PDB entry 7Z4R | X-ray diffraction, 2.00 A resolution | chain A

[Chain A]
Name: Pyruvate kinase
Organism: Plasmodium falciparum 3D7
Notes: EC 2.7.1.40
UniProtKB: C6KTA4 (C6KTA4_PLAF7); residues 1-511 here = UniProt positions 1-511
Amino-acid sequence (519 residues; numbered 1 to 519; the number before each row is that of its first residue):
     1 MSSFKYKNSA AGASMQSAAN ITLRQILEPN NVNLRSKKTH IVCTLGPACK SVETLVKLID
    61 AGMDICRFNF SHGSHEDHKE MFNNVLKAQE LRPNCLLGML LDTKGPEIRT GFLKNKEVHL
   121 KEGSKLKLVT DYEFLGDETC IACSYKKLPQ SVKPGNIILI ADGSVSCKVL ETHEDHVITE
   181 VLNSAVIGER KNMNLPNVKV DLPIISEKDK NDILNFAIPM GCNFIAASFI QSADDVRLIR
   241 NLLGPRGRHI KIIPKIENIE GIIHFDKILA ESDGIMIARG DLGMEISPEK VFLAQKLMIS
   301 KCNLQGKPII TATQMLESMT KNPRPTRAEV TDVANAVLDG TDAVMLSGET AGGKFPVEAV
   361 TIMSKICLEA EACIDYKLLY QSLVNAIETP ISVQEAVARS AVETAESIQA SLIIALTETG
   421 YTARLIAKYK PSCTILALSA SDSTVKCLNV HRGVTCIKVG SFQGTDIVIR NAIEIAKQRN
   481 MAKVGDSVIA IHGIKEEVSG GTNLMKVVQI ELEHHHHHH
Unresolved in the structure: 1-10, 494-501, 513-519
Differences from the reference sequence: engineered mutation Ala343 (Cys in C6KTA4); expression tag (512-519)
Metal / ion sites: K+: Asn69, Ser71, Asp102, Thr103; Mg2+: Glu257, Asp281

[In short]
Asn69, Ser71, Asp102 and Thr103 form the K+ site. Glu257 and Asp281 coordinate Mg2+.
Chain A is Pyruvate kinase (Plasmodium falciparum 3D7); the structure, Plasmodium falciparum pyruvate kinase
mutant - C343A, was determined by X-ray diffraction together with 7Z4M, 7Z4N and 7Z4Q from the same study.
